PDB entry 8HFK | X-ray diffraction, 2.90 A resolution | chains B and D of the 4 polymer chains in the assembly

Chain B (and D):
Protein: Versicolorin reductase
Source organism: Cercospora sp. JNU001
Notes: chain D of this document is another copy of the same molecule, construct and numbering; everything in this record applies to it too
UniProtKB: A0A2G5I2X5 (A0A2G5I2X5_CERBT); numbering as in UniProt (aligned over 1-268)
Sequence (279 residues; each row starts with the number of its first residue; numbers below 1 keep their minus sign (Met-1 is residue -1)):
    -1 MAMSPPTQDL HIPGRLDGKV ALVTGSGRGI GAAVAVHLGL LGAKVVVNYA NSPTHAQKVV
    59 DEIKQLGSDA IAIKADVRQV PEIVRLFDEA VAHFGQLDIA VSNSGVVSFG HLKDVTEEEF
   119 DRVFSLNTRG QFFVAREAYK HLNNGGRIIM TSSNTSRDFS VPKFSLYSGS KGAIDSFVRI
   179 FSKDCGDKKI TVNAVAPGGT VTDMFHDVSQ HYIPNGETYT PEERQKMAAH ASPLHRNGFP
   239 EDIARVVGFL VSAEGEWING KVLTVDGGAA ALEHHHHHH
Unresolved in the structure: -1 to 7, 210-216, 268-277 (chain D: -1 to 9, 156-157, 268-277)
Sequence notes: initiating methionine (-1); expression tag (0, 269-277); engineered mutation Phe162 (His in A0A2G5I2X5)
Residues lining bound ligands:
  - NADP+ (L8U; 2-bromanyl-1-(4-bromanyl-2-oxidanyl-phenyl)ethanone): Val105, Ser151, Asn152, Thr153, Phe162, Tyr165, Gly196, Gly197, Met202, Phe203, Val206
  - NADP (NAP; NADP nicotinamide-adenine-dinucleotide phosphate): Gly23, Ser24, Gly25, Arg26, Gly27, Ile28, Gly29, Asn46, Tyr47, Ala48, Asn49, Ser50, Ala73, Asp74, Val75, Arg76, Asn101, Ser102, Gly103, Val104, Leu124, Thr149, Ser150, Ser151, Tyr165, Lys169, Pro195, Gly196, Gly197, Thr198, Thr200, Asp201, Met202, Phe203
From the paper describing this entry:
  - binding site for NADP+: Ser151, Tyr165, Met202
  - mutagenesis - H162F: increased catalytic activity on 2-chloroacetophenone
  - mutagenesis - Y210A (3.2-fold), Y210F: increased catalytic activity on 1e

Interface between chain B and chain D:
Residue-residue contacts (63; chain B residue first):
  Leu8(B) with Arg13(D)
  His9(B) with Arg13(D), hydrogen bond (backbone-side chain); Leu38(D)
  Ile10(B) with Ile10(D), hydrophobic
  Pro11(B) with Pro11(D); Leu39(D), hydrophobic
  Ser180(B) with Pro231(D)
  Lys181(B) with Pro231(D)
  Gly184(B) with Pro231(D)
  Thr189(B) with Leu232(D)
  Ser230(B) with Trp255(D)
  Pro231(B) with Ser180(D); Gly184(D); Asn257(D)
  Leu232(B) with Lys187(D); Thr189(D); Glu254(D); Trp255(D), hydrophobic; Asn257(D)
  Arg234(B) with Glu254(D), salt bridge; Trp255(D)
  Asn235(B) with Trp255(D)
  Gly236(B) with Trp255(D)
  Asp240(B) with Trp255(D)
  Arg243(B) with Phe247(D); Glu252(D)
  Val244(B) with Phe247(D), hydrophobic; Ile256(D), hydrophobic
  Phe247(B) with Arg243(D); Val244(D); Phe247(D), hydrophobic
  Glu252(B) with Arg243(D)
  Glu254(B) with Leu232(D); Arg234(D), salt bridge
  Trp255(B) with Gly196(D); Ser230(D); Leu232(D), hydrophobic; Arg234(D); Asn235(D); Gly236(D); Asp240(D); Val263(D); Asp264(D), hydrogen bond (backbone-backbone); Gly265(D), hydrogen bond (backbone-backbone)
  Ile256(B) with Val244(D), hydrophobic; Val263(D)
  Asn257(B) with Leu232(D); Asp264(D); Gly265(D), hydrogen bond (side chain-backbone); Gly266(D), hydrogen bond (backbone-backbone)
  Lys259(B) with Thr262(D); Asp264(D), salt bridge
  Leu261(B) with Ile256(D), hydrophobic
  Thr262(B) with Lys259(D)
  Val263(B) with Trp255(D); Ile256(D)
  Asp264(B) with Trp255(D), hydrogen bond (backbone-backbone); Asn257(D); Lys259(D), salt bridge
  Gly265(B) with Trp255(D), hydrogen bond (backbone-backbone); Asn257(D), hydrogen bond (backbone-side chain)
  Gly266(B) with Lys181(D); Asn257(D)
Interface residues without a listed pair, chain B (35 interface residues in all): Leu39, Asp185, Lys187, Ile188, Ile241
Interface residues without a listed pair, chain D (36 interface residues in all): Gly12, Ile241, Ala251, Leu261

In short:
35 residues of chain B and 36 residues of chain D are in contact, with 8 hydrogen bonds and 4 salt bridges.
Among the polar pairs are Arg234(B)-Glu254(D), Lys259(B)-Asp264(D) and His9(B)-Arg13(D). The paper reports a
binding site for NADP+ at Ser151(B), Tyr165(B) and Met202(B); Y210A and Y210F of chain B increase catalytic
activity on 1e.
Both chains are Versicolorin reductase (Cercospora sp. JNU001). Entry 8HFK (Crystal Structure of CbAR mutant
(H162F) in complex with NADP+ and halogenated aryl ketone) was determined by X-ray diffraction (same
publication as 7YB1, 7YB2 and 8HFJ).
